Entry 5FOK (X-ray diffraction, 1.90 A resolution); this record covers chain A.

[Chain A]
Protein: Iron transport outer membrane receptor
From: Pseudomonas aeruginosa
Reference sequence: G3XCY8 (G3XCY8_PSEAE); residues 2-718 here correspond to UniProt positions 37-753 (UniProt number = residue number + 35)
Chain sequence (730 residues; numbered 0 to 729; the number before each row is that of its first residue; numbering starts at 0):
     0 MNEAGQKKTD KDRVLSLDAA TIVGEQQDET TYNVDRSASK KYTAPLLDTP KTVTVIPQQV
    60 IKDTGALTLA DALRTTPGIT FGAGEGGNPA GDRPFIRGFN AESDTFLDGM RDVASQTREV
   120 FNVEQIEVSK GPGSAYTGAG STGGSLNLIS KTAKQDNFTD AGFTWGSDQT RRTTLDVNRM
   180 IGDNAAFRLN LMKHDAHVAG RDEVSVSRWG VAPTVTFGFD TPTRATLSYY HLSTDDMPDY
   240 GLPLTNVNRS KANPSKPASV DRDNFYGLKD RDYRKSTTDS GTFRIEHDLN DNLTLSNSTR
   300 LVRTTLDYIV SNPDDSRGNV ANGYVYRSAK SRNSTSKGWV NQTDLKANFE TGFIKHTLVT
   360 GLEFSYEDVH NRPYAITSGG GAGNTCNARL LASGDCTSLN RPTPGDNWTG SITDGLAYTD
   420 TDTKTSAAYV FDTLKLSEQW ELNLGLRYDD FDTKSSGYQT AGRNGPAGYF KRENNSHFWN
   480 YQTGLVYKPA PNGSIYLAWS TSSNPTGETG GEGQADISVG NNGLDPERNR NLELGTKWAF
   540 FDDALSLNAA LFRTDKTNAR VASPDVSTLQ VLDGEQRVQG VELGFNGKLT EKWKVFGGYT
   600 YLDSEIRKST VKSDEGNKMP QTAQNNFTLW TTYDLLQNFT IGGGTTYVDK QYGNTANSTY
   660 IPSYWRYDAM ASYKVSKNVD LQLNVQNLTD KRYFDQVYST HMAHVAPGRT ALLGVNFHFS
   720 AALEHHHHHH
Disordered / not traced: 0-26, 83-90, 505-526, 560-567, 721-729
Differences from the reference sequence: expression tag (0-1, 719-729)
Disulfides: Cys385-Cys395

[In short]
Chain A is Iron transport outer membrane receptor (Pseudomonas aeruginosa); the structure, Crystal structure
of the siderophore receptor PiuA from Pseudomonas aeruginosa, was determined by X-ray diffraction (same
publication as 5FP1, 5FR8 and 5FP2).
